2ZDY - chains A and B; structure by X-ray diffraction, 2.40 A resolution.

Chain A (and B):
Molecule: Pyruvate dehydrogenase kinase isozyme 4
From: Homo sapiens
Notes: EC 2.7.11.2; chain B of this document is another copy of the same molecule, construct and numbering; everything in this record applies to it too
UniProtKB: Q16654 (PDK4_HUMAN); residue numbers follow UniProt; this construct covers 20-411
Amino-acid sequence (394 residues; numbered 18 to 411; the number before each row is that of its first residue):
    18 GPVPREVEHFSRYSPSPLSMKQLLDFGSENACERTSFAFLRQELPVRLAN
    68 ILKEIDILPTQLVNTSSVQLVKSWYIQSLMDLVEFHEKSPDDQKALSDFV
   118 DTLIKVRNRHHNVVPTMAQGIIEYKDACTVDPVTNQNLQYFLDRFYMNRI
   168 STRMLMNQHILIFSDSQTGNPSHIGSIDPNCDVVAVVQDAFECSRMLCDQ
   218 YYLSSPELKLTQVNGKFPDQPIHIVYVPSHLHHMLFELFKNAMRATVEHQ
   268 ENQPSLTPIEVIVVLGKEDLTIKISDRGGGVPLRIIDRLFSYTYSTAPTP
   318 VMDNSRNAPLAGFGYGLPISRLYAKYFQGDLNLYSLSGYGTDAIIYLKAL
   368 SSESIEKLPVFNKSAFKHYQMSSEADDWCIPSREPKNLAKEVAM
Unresolved in the structure: 18, 46-48, 143-145, 318-325, 387-411 (chain B: 18-20, 182-184, 314-328, 387-392, 399-411)
Construct notes: expression tag (18-19)
Metal / ion sites: Mg2+: N258 (together with ADP)
Residues lining bound ligands: ADP (adenosine-5'-diphosphate): N258, A259, R261, A262, D293, G297, V298, L306, Y311, S312, T313, A314, L327, A328, G329, F330, G331, Y332, G333, L334, P335, L350, T358
Curated features (UniProtKB/Swiss-Prot):
  - binding site (ATP): E254 to R261, D293, S312, T313, G329 to L334
  - site (Interaction with the other subunit in the homodimer): Y157, R161, W395
  - mutagenesis: Y157 (Y157F: Loss of activity), R161 (R161A: Loss of activity), D394 (D394A: Loss of activity; when associated with A-395), W395 (W395A: Loss of activity; when associated with A-394)

How chain A and chain B interact:
Pairs across the interface (58):
  P32(A) - C396(B)
  P34(A) - C396(B)  hydrophobic
  Y157(A) - D394(B)  hydrogen bond
  D160(A) - W395(B)
  R161(A) - D394(B)  salt bridge
  R161(A) - W395(B)
  M164(A) - W395(B)  hydrophobic
  V230(A) - Y356(B)  hydrophobic
  I279(A) - L353(B)  hydrophobic
  I279(A) - Y356(B)
  V281(A) - L353(B)  hydrophobic
  V281(A) - S354(B)
  V281(A) - Y356(B)  hydrophobic
  G283(A) - S354(B)
  E285(A) - P299(B)
  E285(A) - R301(B)  salt bridge
  D286(A) - P299(B)
  D286(A) - L300(B)  hydrogen bond (side chain-backbone)
  D286(A) - S354(B)
  T288(A) - L353(B)
  K290(A) - D359(B)  salt bridge
  P299(A) - E285(B)
  P299(A) - D286(B)
  L300(A) - D286(B)  hydrogen bond (backbone-side chain)
  L300(A) - D347(B)
  L300(A) - Y363(B)  hydrophobic
  R301(A) - E285(B)  salt bridge
  Q345(A) - P398(B)
  Y351(A) - N349(B)
  Y351(A) - L350(B)
  Y351(A) - Y351(B)  hydrophobic
  Y351(A) - Y363(B)
  S352(A) - Y363(B)  hydrogen bond (backbone-side chain)
  L353(A) - I279(B)  hydrophobic
  L353(A) - T288(B)
  S354(A) - V281(B)
  S354(A) - G283(B)
  G355(A) - V230(B)
  Y356(A) - V230(B)  hydrophobic
  Y356(A) - I279(B)  hydrophobic
  Y356(A) - V281(B)  hydrophobic
  D359(A) - K290(B)  salt bridge
  D359(A) - Y351(B)  hydrogen bond
  Y363(A) - L300(B)  hydrophobic
  Y363(A) - Y351(B)
  Y363(A) - S352(B)
  I372(A) - P398(B)  hydrophobic
  K374(A) - W395(B)
  L375(A) - W395(B)
  L375(A) - C396(B)  hydrogen bond (backbone-backbone)
  P376(A) - W395(B)
  V377(A) - D394(B)  hydrogen bond (backbone-backbone)
  V377(A) - C396(B)  hydrophobic
  N379(A) - D393(B)  hydrogen bond (side chain-backbone)
  S381(A) - D393(B)
  S381(A) - D394(B)
  A382(A) - D394(B)
  H385(A) - D394(B)  salt bridge
Also at the interface, not in a pair above, chain A (39 interface residues in all): L282, V298, D347, I361
Also at the interface, not in a pair above, chain B (32 interface residues in all): G232, L282, K284, V298, G355, I361

Overview:
39 residues of chain A face 32 of chain B across their interface; the contacts include 8 hydrogen bonds and 6
salt bridges. Polar pairs include R161(A)-D394(B), E285(A)-R301(B) and K290(A)-D359(B). Bound to chain A: ADP.
Both chains are Pyruvate dehydrogenase kinase isozyme 4 (Homo sapiens). Entry 2ZDY (Inhibitor-bound structures
of human pyruvate dehydrogenase kinase 4) was determined by X-ray diffraction (same publication as 2ZDX and
2E0A).
